Entry 7WOU (electron microscopy, 3.47 A resolution); this record covers chains A and B of the 7 polymer chains in the assembly.

# Chain A (and B)
Molecule: Spike glycoprotein
Source organism: Severe acute respiratory syndrome coronavirus 2
Notes: chain B of this document is another copy of the same molecule, construct and numbering; everything in this record applies to it too
UniProtKB: P0DTC2 (SPIKE_SARS2); aligned to UniProt positions 1-1208 over residues 1-1208
Amino-acid sequence (1285 residues; each row starts with the number of its first residue; note: 8 numbers in that range are skipped by the numbering (no residue carries them; nothing is unmodelled there); a row labelled like 177A-177E holds insertion residues (177A, then the next letters in order)):
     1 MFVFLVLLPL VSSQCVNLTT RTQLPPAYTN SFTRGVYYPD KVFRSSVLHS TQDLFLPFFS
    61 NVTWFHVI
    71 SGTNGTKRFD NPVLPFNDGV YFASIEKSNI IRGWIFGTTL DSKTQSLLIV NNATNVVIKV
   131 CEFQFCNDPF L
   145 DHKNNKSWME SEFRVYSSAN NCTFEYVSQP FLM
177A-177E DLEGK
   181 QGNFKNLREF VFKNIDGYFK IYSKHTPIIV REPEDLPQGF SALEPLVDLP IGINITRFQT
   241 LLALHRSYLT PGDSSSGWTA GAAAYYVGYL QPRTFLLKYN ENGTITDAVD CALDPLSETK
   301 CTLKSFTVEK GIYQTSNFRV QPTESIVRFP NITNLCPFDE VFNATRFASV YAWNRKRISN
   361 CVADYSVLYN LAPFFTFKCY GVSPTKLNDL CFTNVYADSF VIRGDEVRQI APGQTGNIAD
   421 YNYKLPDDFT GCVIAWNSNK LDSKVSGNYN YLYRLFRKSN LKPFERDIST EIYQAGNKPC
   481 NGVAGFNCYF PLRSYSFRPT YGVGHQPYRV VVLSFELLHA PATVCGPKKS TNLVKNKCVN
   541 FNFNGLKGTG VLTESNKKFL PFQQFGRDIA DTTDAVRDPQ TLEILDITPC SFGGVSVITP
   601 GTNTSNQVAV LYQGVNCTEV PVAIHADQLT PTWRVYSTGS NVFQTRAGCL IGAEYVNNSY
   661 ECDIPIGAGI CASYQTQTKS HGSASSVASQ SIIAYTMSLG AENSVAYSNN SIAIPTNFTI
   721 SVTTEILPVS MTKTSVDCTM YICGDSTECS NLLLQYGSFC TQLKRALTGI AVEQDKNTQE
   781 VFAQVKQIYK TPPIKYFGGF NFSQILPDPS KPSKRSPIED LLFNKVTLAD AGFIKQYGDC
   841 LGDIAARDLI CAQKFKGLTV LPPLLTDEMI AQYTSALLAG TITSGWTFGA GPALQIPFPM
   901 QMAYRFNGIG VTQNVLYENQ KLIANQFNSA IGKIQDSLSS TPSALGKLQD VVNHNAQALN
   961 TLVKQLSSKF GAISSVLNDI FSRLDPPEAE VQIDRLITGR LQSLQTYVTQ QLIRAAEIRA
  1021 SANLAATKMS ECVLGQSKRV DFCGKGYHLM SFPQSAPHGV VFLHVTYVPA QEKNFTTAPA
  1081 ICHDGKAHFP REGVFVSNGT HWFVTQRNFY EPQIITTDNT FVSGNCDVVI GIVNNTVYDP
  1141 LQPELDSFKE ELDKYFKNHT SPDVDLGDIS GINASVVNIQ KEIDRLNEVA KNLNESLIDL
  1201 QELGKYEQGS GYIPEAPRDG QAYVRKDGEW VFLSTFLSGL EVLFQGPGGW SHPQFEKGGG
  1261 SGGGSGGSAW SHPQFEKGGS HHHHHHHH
Disordered / not traced: 1-23, 71-78, 145-155, 177A-177E, 248-260, 517-521, 621-640, 677-688, 828-846, 1148-1288 (chain B: 1-23, 71-78, 145-155, 177A-177E, 248-260, 621-640, 677-688, 828-846, 1148-1288)
Sequence notes: variant Val67 (Ala in P0DTC2), Ile95 (Thr in P0DTC2), Asp145 (Gly142 in P0DTC2), Ile209 (Leu212 in P0DTC2), Asp339 (Gly in P0DTC2), Leu371 (Ser in P0DTC2), Pro373 (Ser in P0DTC2), Phe375 (Ser in P0DTC2), Asn417 (Lys in P0DTC2), Lys440 (Asn in P0DTC2), Ser446 (Gly in P0DTC2), Asn477 (Ser in P0DTC2), Lys478 (Thr in P0DTC2), Ala484 (Glu in P0DTC2), Arg493 (Gln in P0DTC2), Ser496 (Gly in P0DTC2), Arg498 (Gln in P0DTC2), Tyr501 (Asn in P0DTC2), His505 (Tyr in P0DTC2), Lys547 (Thr in P0DTC2), Gly614 (Asp in P0DTC2), Tyr655 (His in P0DTC2), Lys679 (Asn in P0DTC2), His681 (Pro in P0DTC2), Lys764 (Asn in P0DTC2), Tyr796 (Asp in P0DTC2), Pro817 (Phe in P0DTC2), Lys856 (Asn in P0DTC2), His954 (Gln in P0DTC2), Lys969 (Asn in P0DTC2), Phe981 (Leu in P0DTC2); insertion (212-214); engineered mutation Gly682 (Arg in P0DTC2), Ser683 (Arg in P0DTC2), Ser685 (Arg in P0DTC2), Pro892 (Ala in P0DTC2), Pro899 (Ala in P0DTC2), Pro942 (Ala in P0DTC2), Pro986 (Lys in P0DTC2), Pro987 (Val in P0DTC2); expression tag (1209-1288)
Disulfide bonds: Cys131-Cys166, Cys291-Cys301, Cys336-Cys361, Cys379-Cys432, Cys391-Cys525, Cys480-Cys488, Cys538-Cys590, Cys617-Cys649, Cys662-Cys671, Cys738-Cys760, Cys743-Cys749, Cys1032-Cys1043, Cys1082-Cys1126
Covalent attachments: N-acetylglucosamine (NAG) linked to Asn282, Asn331, Asn709, Asn717, Asn801, Asn1074, Asn1098, Asn1134
UniProt features mapped onto this chain:
  - region: Asn280 to Cys301 (Putative superantigen), Arg403 to Asp405 (Integrin-binding motif), Asn448 to Phe456 (Immunodominant HLA epitope recognized by the CD8+), Ser816 to Tyr837 (Fusion peptide 1), Lys835 to Phe855 (Fusion peptide 2), Asp1163 to Glu1202 (Heptad repeat 2)
  - site: Arg815, Ser816 (Cleavage)
  - glycosylation: Asn17 (N-linked (GlcNAc...) (complex) asparagine), Asn61 (N-linked (GlcNAc...) (hybrid) asparagine), Asn74 (N-linked (GlcNAc...) (complex) asparagine), Asn122 (N-linked (GlcNAc...) (hybrid) asparagine), Asn149 (N-linked (GlcNAc...) (complex) asparagine), Asn165 (N-linked (GlcNAc...) (complex) asparagine), Asn234 (N-linked (GlcNAc...) (high mannose) asparagine), Asn282 (N-linked (GlcNAc...) (complex) asparagine), Thr323 (O-linked (GalNAc) threonine), Ser325 (O-linked (HexNAc...) serine), Asn331 (N-linked (GlcNAc...) (complex) asparagine), Asn343 (N-linked (GlcNAc...) (complex) asparagine), Asn603 (N-linked (GlcNAc...) (hybrid) asparagine), Asn616 (N-linked (GlcNAc...) (complex) asparagine), Asn657 (N-linked (GlcNAc...) (complex) asparagine), Thr676 (O-linked (GlcNAc...) threonine), Thr678 (O-linked (GlcNAc...) threonine), Asn709 (N-linked (GlcNAc...) (high mannose) asparagine), Asn717 (N-linked (GlcNAc...) (hybrid) asparagine), Asn801 (N-linked (GlcNAc...) (hybrid) asparagine) and 6 more in UniProt

# Interface between chain A and chain B
Pairs across the interface (147; chain A residue first):
  Tyr38(A) with Phe562(B), hydrophobic; Gln563(B)
  Lys41(A) with Phe562(B); Gln564(B), hydrogen bond; Phe565(B)
  Val42(A) with Gln563(B); Gly566(B); Arg567(B)
  Phe43(A) with Lys558(B); Phe559(B), hydrophobic; Gln563(B); Phe565(B), hydrogen bond (backbone-backbone); Gly566(B); Arg567(B), hydrogen bond (backbone-backbone)
  Cys166(A) with Arg357(B)
  Phe168(A) with Asn360(B)
  Asp196(A) with Pro521(B)
  Gly197(A) with Pro521(B)
  Glu224(A) with Phe562(B)
  Pro225(A) with Phe562(B)
  Pro230(A) with Pro521(B)
  Asn282(A) with Lys558(B); Leu560(B)
  Gly283(A) with Leu560(B); Gln563(B)
  Asp737(A) with Asn317(B); Arg319(B), salt bridge; Phe592(B)
  Thr739(A) with Arg319(B)
  Met740(A) with Arg319(B), hydrogen bond
  Asp745(A) with Arg319(B), salt bridge; Thr549(B), hydrogen bond
  Gln755(A) with Lys969(B), hydrogen bond
  Tyr756(A) with Lys969(B); Phe970(B); Arg995(B)
  Gly757(A) with Ser968(B); Lys969(B)
  Ser758(A) with Lys964(B), hydrogen bond
  Phe759(A) with Gln965(B)
  Gln762(A) with Thr961(B); Gln965(B)
  Lys764(A) with Gln314(B)
  Arg765(A) with Gln957(B), hydrogen bond; Thr961(B)
  Thr768(A) with Gln314(B), hydrogen bond
  Lys786(A) with Leu699(B); Gly700(B)
  Gln787(A) with Ala701(B); Asn703(B)
  Ile788(A) with Leu699(B); Ala701(B), hydrogen bond (backbone-backbone); Glu702(B); Asn703(B), hydrogen bond (backbone-backbone)
  Tyr789(A) with Asn703(B)
  Lys790(A) with Glu702(B); Ser704(B)
  Pro792(A) with Tyr707(B), hydrophobic
  Tyr796(A) with Tyr707(B)
  Phe797(A) with Tyr707(B), hydrophobic
  Arg847(A) with Asp568(B), salt bridge; Asp574(B), salt bridge
  Asp848(A) with Asp568(B)
  Leu849(A) with Ile569(B), hydrophobic
  Ala852(A) with Asp568(B)
  Lys854(A) with Phe592(B)
  Phe855(A) with Thr588(B); Pro589(B)
  Lys856(A) with Ala570(B); Thr572(B), hydrogen bond
  Leu861(A) with Gln613(B)
  Pro862(A) with Ala647(B), hydrophobic
  Pro863(A) with Ala668(B), hydrogen bond (backbone-backbone)
  Leu864(A) with Pro665(B), hydrophobic; Gly667(B); Ala668(B); Gly669(B), hydrogen bond (backbone-backbone); Cys671(B), hydrophobic; Met697(B), hydrophobic
  Leu865(A) with Met697(B), hydrophobic
  Thr866(A) with Ala668(B); Gly669(B)
  Met869(A) with Gly669(B); Thr696(B); Met697(B), hydrophobic; Leu699(B)
  Gln872(A) with Leu699(B)
  Tyr873(A) with Leu699(B)
  Thr883(A) with Tyr707(B)
  Trp886(A) with Tyr1047(B)
  Ala890(A) with Gly1046(B); Tyr1047(B), hydrophobic
  Pro892(A) with Pro1069(B)
  Ala893(A) with Val705(B), hydrophobic
  Leu894(A) with Ala713(B); Pro715(B); Glu1072(B)
  Gln895(A) with Val705(B); Ala706(B); Ser711(B); Ile712(B); Ala713(B), hydrogen bond (backbone-backbone); Asn1074(B), hydrogen bond
  Ile896(A) with Tyr707(B); Ser711(B); Ile712(B), hydrophobic
  Pro897(A) with Tyr707(B), hydrophobic; Ser711(B); Thr1077(B)
  Phe898(A) with Tyr707(B), hydrogen bond (backbone-side chain)
  Met900(A) with Thr1077(B), hydrogen bond; Val1094(B), hydrophobic
  Tyr904(A) with Gly1093(B); Val1094(B); Arg1107(B)
  Gln913(A) with Phe1089(B); Pro1090(B), hydrogen bond (side chain-backbone)
  Asn914(A) with Phe1121(B); Ser1123(B)
  Tyr917(A) with Pro1079(B); Phe1089(B), hydrophobic; Val1128(B); Val1129(B)
  Glu918(A) with Ser1123(B), hydrogen bond; Val1128(B)
  Val963(A) with Ala570(B), hydrophobic
  Ser967(A) with Asp571(B)
  Asn978(A) with Lys547(B)
  Asp994(A) with Arg995(B), salt bridge
  Gln1002(A) with Gln1002(B), hydrogen bond
  Gln1005(A) with Gln1002(B), hydrogen bond; Thr1006(B), hydrogen bond
  Thr1009(A) with Thr1009(B)
  Leu1012(A) with Gln1010(B); Ile1013(B), hydrophobic
  Arg1019(A) with Glu1017(B)
  Thr1027(A) with Arg1039(B)
  Ser1030(A) with Val1040(B); Asp1041(B)
  Glu1031(A) with Arg1039(B), salt bridge
  Leu1034(A) with Val1040(B)
  Lys1038(A) with Lys1038(B)
  Arg1039(A) with Arg1039(B)
  Glu1111(A) with Ser1123(B), hydrogen bond
  Asp1118(A) with Arg1091(B), salt bridge
  Leu1141(A) with Leu1141(B), hydrophobic
  Glu1144(A) with Leu1141(B)
Other interface residues (no listed pair), chain A (99 interface residues in all): Arg44, Val47, Asn165, Thr167, Gly232, Thr284, Gly798, Gly857, Pro899, Asn907, Gln920, Asp979, Ile1013, Gly1035
Other interface residues (no listed pair), chain B (96 interface residues in all): Thr523, Lys557, Arg646, Ile666, Ile670, Ser708, Asn709, Asn710, Val1068, Ala1078, Gly1124, Ile1130

# In short
Chain A and chain B form an interface of 99 and 96 residues respectively; the contacts include 24 hydrogen
bonds and 7 salt bridges. Polar pairs include Asp737(A)-Arg319(B), Asp745(A)-Arg319(B) and
Arg847(A)-Asp568(B). Covalently linked N-acetylglucosamine: at Asn282(A), Asn331(A), Asn709(A), Asn717(A),
Asn801(A) and Asn1074(A) and 2 more.
Chain A and chain B are both Spike glycoprotein (Severe acute respiratory syndrome coronavirus 2); the
structure, The state 4 of Omicron Spike with bispecific antibody FD01, was determined by electron microscopy,
deposited together with 7WOP, 7WOQ, 7WOR, 7WOS, 7WOV and 7WOW.
